7YRH - chains A and C of the 5 polymer chains in the assembly; structure by electron microscopy, 3.35 A resolution.

== Chain A ==
Name: Capsid protein VP1
From: Coxsackievirus A16
Notes: EC 3.4.22.29, 3.6.1.15, 3.4.22.28, 2.7.7.48
UniProt: M4TAU2 (M4TAU2_9ENTO); residues 1-297 here correspond to UniProt positions 566-862 (UniProt number = residue number + 565)
Chain sequence (297 residues; row label = number of the first residue in the row):
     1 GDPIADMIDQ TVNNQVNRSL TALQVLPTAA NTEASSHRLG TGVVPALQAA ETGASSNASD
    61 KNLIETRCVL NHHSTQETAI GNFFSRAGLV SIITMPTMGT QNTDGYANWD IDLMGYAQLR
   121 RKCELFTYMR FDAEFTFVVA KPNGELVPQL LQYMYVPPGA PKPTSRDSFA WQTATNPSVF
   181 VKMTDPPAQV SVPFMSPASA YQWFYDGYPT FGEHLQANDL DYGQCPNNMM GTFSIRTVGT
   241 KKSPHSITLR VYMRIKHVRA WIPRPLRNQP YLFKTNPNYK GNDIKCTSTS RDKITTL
Disordered / not traced: 1-72
Residues lining bound ligands: sphingosine (SPH): Ile111, Asp112, Leu113, Met114, Phe131, Ala133, Phe135, Phe137, Tyr153, Tyr155, Val190, Val192, Tyr201, Trp203, Asn228, Met230, Phe233, Met253

== Chain C ==
Name: Capsid protein VP3
From: Coxsackievirus A16
Notes: EC 3.4.22.29, 3.6.1.15, 3.4.22.28, 2.7.7.48
UniProt: A9LXZ4 (A9LXZ4_9ENTO); residues 1-242 here correspond to UniProt positions 324-565 (UniProt number = residue number + 323)
Chain sequence (242 residues; each row starts with the number of its first residue):
     1 GIPTELKPGT NQFLTTDDGV SAPILPGFHP TPPIHIPGEV RNLLEICRVE TILEVNNLKT
    61 NETTPMQRLC FPVSVQSKTG ELCAAFRADP GRDGPWQSTI LGQLCRYYTQ WSGSLEVTFM
   121 FAGSFMATGK MLIAYTPPGG SVPADRITAM LGTHVIWDFG LQSSVTLVVP WISNTHYRAH
   181 ARAGYFDYYT TGIITIWYQT NYVVPIGAPT TAYIVALAAA QDNFTMKLCK DTEDIEQTAN
   241 IQ

== Interface between chain A and chain C ==
Pairs across the interface (113; chain A residue first):
  His73(A) - Tyr177(C)
  Thr75(A) - Asn42(C)
  Thr75(A) - Leu44(C)
  Glu77(A) - Tyr108(C)  hydrogen bond (backbone-side chain)
  Thr78(A) - Asn42(C)  hydrogen bond
  Thr78(A) - Leu43(C)  hydrogen bond (backbone-backbone)
  Thr78(A) - Leu44(C)
  Thr78(A) - Tyr108(C)
  Ala79(A) - Asn42(C)
  Ile80(A) - Val40(C)
  Ile80(A) - Arg41(C)
  Phe83(A) - Leu43(C)  hydrophobic
  Phe83(A) - Tyr107(C)  hydrophobic
  Phe83(A) - Tyr108(C)
  Arg86(A) - Thr16(C)
  Arg86(A) - Cys229(C)
  Ala87(A) - Thr15(C)
  Gly115(A) - Gln237(C)
  Gly115(A) - Ile241(C)
  Tyr116(A) - Gln237(C)
  Ala117(A) - Ile235(C)
  Ala117(A) - Gln237(C)  hydrogen bond (backbone-side chain)
  Arg121(A) - Gln103(C)  hydrogen bond
  Arg121(A) - Tyr107(C)  hydrogen bond
  Arg121(A) - Asp234(C)  salt bridge
  Arg121(A) - Ile235(C)
  Phe126(A) - Leu43(C)  hydrophobic
  Phe126(A) - Ile46(C)  hydrophobic
  Tyr128(A) - Ile36(C)  hydrophobic
  Arg130(A) - Pro30(C)
  Arg130(A) - Thr31(C)  hydrogen bond (side chain-backbone)
  Arg130(A) - Pro33(C)
  Glu134(A) - Ser21(C)
  Thr136(A) - Phe13(C)
  Pro177(A) - Ile24(C)  hydrophobic
  Pro177(A) - Leu25(C)  hydrophobic
  Pro186(A) - Asn11(C)
  Gln189(A) - Phe13(C)
  Gln189(A) - Ser21(C)
  Val190(A) - Ser21(C)
  Val190(A) - Ala22(C)
  Ser191(A) - Ser21(C)  hydrogen bond
  Ser191(A) - Ala22(C)  hydrogen bond (backbone-backbone)
  Ser191(A) - Pro23(C)
  Ser191(A) - Ile24(C)  hydrogen bond (backbone-backbone)
  Val192(A) - Ile24(C)  hydrophobic
  Pro193(A) - Ile24(C)
  Pro193(A) - Phe28(C)  hydrophobic
  Phe194(A) - Phe28(C)
  Phe194(A) - Pro30(C)
  Met195(A) - Phe28(C)  hydrophobic
  Ser196(A) - Thr31(C)  hydrogen bond (backbone-side chain)
  Pro197(A) - Thr31(C)
  Ala198(A) - Thr31(C)
  Ser199(A) - Pro32(C)  hydrogen bond (side chain-backbone)
  Ser199(A) - Ile34(C)
  Arg254(A) - Asp18(C)  salt bridge
  Arg254(A) - Gly19(C)
  Arg259(A) - Glu39(C)  salt bridge
  Ala260(A) - Glu39(C)
  Ala260(A) - Val40(C)  hydrogen bond (backbone-backbone)
  Trp261(A) - Ile36(C)  hydrogen bond (side chain-backbone)
  Trp261(A) - Pro37(C)
  Trp261(A) - Gly38(C)
  Trp261(A) - Glu39(C)
  Ile262(A) - Pro37(C)
  Ile262(A) - Gly38(C)  hydrogen bond (backbone-backbone)
  Pro263(A) - Val40(C)
  Pro263(A) - Ile46(C)  hydrophobic
  Leu266(A) - Gln103(C)
  Tyr271(A) - Ile235(C)  hydrophobic
  Tyr271(A) - Ile241(C)  hydrophobic
  Leu272(A) - Ile241(C)
  Leu272(A) - Gln242(C)
  Phe273(A) - Ile241(C)
  Phe273(A) - Gln242(C)
  Lys274(A) - Ile241(C)
  Lys274(A) - Gln242(C)  hydrogen bond (backbone-backbone)
  Cys286(A) - Glu62(C)
  Cys286(A) - Arg68(C)  hydrogen bond
  Thr287(A) - Gln97(C)
  Ser288(A) - Glu54(C)  hydrogen bond
  Ser288(A) - Asn57(C)
  Ser288(A) - Arg68(C)
  Ser288(A) - Gly94(C)
  Ser288(A) - Gln97(C)
  Thr289(A) - Asn57(C)  hydrogen bond (backbone-side chain)
  Thr289(A) - Gln97(C)  hydrogen bond (backbone-side chain)
  Ser290(A) - Leu58(C)  hydrogen bond (side chain-backbone)
  Ser290(A) - Lys59(C)
  Ser290(A) - Glu62(C)  hydrogen bond
  Ser290(A) - Arg68(C)
  Arg291(A) - Val55(C)  hydrogen bond (side chain-backbone)
  Arg291(A) - Asn57(C)  hydrogen bond
  Arg291(A) - Leu58(C)
  Arg291(A) - Lys59(C)
  Arg291(A) - Ala85(C)  hydrogen bond (side chain-backbone)
  Asp292(A) - Leu58(C)
  Asp292(A) - Lys59(C)  salt bridge
  Lys293(A) - Leu58(C)
  Ile294(A) - Val55(C)
  Ile294(A) - Asn56(C)
  Ile294(A) - Leu58(C)  hydrophobic
  Ile294(A) - Cys83(C)
  Ile294(A) - Ala84(C)
  Ile294(A) - Ala85(C)  hydrogen bond (backbone-backbone)
  Thr295(A) - Leu82(C)
  Thr295(A) - Cys83(C)
  Leu297(A) - Ala85(C)
  Leu297(A) - Phe86(C)  hydrophobic
  Leu297(A) - Arg87(C)
  Leu297(A) - Val142(C)  hydrophobic
  Leu297(A) - Ile193(C)  hydrophobic
Also at the interface, not in a pair above, chain A (61 interface residues in all): Ser85, Met114, Gln118, Arg120, Leu125, Tyr155, Lys256, Thr296
Also at the interface, not in a pair above, chain C (69 interface residues in all): Asp17, Val20, Phe71, Asp93, Ser98, Ile100, Leu104, Ser112, His176, Thr225, Met226, Lys227, Leu228, Asp231

== Summary ==
The interface between chain A and chain C involves 61 residues on one side and 69 on the other; the contacts
include 26 hydrogen bonds and 4 salt bridges. Among the polar pairs are Arg121(A)-Asp234(C),
Arg254(A)-Asp18(C) and Arg259(A)-Glu39(C).
Chain A is Capsid protein VP1 and chain C is Capsid protein VP3, both from Coxsackievirus A16; the structure,
Cryo-EM structure of compact coxsackievirus A16 empty particle in complex with a neutralizing antibody 9B5,
was determined by electron microscopy together with 7YV2, 7YV7, 7YRF, 7Y7M and 7YMS from the same study.
